PDB entry 3U2Y | X-ray diffraction, 2.50 A resolution | chains K and L of the 5 polymer chains in the assembly

[Chain K (and L)]
Molecule: ATP synthase subunit C, mitochondrial
Organism: Saccharomyces cerevisiae
Notes: chain L of this document is another copy of the same molecule, construct and numbering; everything in this record applies to it too
Reference sequence: P61829 (ATP9_YEAST); residue numbers follow UniProt; this construct covers 1-76
Amino-acid sequence (76 residues; row label = number of the first residue in the row):
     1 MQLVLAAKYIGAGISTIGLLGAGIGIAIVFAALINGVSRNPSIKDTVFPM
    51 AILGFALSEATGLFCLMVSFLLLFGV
Not modelled in the structure: 75-76 (chain L: 76)
Modified positions: Met-1 (n-formylmethionine; FME)
Curated features (UniProtKB/Swiss-Prot):
  - site: Glu-59 (Reversibly protonated during proton transport)
  - modified residue: Met-1 (N-formylmethionine)
  - natural variant: Thr-46 (T46L: In strain: DS400/A3 and KL14-4A), Leu-53 (L53F: In strain: DS400/A3, DS401 and 1 more), Leu-57 (L57V: In oligomycin-resistant mutant and cross-resistance to venturicidin), Cys-65 (C65S: In oligomycin-resistant mutant)
From the paper describing this entry:
  - conformationally variable residues (side-chain flip): Glu-59

[Interface between chain K and chain L]
Pairs across the interface (66; chain K residue first):
  Met-1(K) with Gln-2(L)
  Leu-3(K) with Ala-6(L)
  Val-4(K) with Gln-2(L); Leu-5(L), hydrophobic; Tyr-9(L), hydrophobic
  Ala-7(K) with Ala-6(L); Ile-10(L), hydrophobic
  Lys-8(K) with Tyr-9(L)
  Ile-10(K) with Ile-10(L), hydrophobic
  Gly-11(K) with Tyr-9(L); Gly-13(L)
  Ile-14(K) with Gly-13(L); Ile-14(L)
  Ser-15(K) with Gly-13(L); Thr-16(L), hydrogen bond (backbone-side chain)
  Gly-18(K) with Leu-20(L)
  Leu-20(K) with Leu-20(L), hydrophobic
  Gly-21(K) with Leu-20(L); Gly-23(L); Ile-24(L)
  Gly-25(K) with Gly-23(L); Ala-27(L)
  Ile-28(K) with Ala-27(L); Ala-31(L), hydrophobic
  Val-29(K) with Ala-27(L), hydrophobic
  Ala-32(K) with Ala-31(L), hydrophobic; Ile-34(L); Asn-35(L)
  Leu-33(K) with Ile-34(L)
  Asn-35(K) with Asn-35(L), hydrogen bond
  Gly-36(K) with Asn-35(L); Ser-38(L)
  Arg-39(K) with Arg-39(L)
  Asn-40(K) with Ser-38(L), hydrogen bond (side chain-backbone); Pro-41(L)
  Ile-43(K) with Val-37(L); Ser-38(L); Pro-41(L), hydrophobic
  Thr-46(K) with Val-37(L)
  Val-47(K) with Ile-34(L), hydrophobic; Val-37(L), hydrophobic
  Met-50(K) with Phe-30(L)
  Ala-51(K) with Ile-34(L), hydrophobic
  Leu-53(K) with Phe-30(L), hydrophobic
  Gly-54(K) with Phe-30(L)
  Leu-57(K) with Ile-26(L); Phe-30(L), hydrophobic; Phe-55(L), hydrophobic
  Ser-58(K) with Gly-23(L), hydrogen bond (side chain-backbone); Ile-26(L)
  Thr-61(K) with Leu-19(L); Ala-22(L); Gly-23(L); Ile-26(L)
  Phe-64(K) with Leu-19(L), hydrophobic; Leu-66(L), hydrophobic
  Cys-65(K) with Thr-16(L); Leu-19(L), hydrophobic
  Met-67(K) with Phe-70(L), hydrophobic
  Val-68(K) with Ala-12(L); Thr-16(L); Leu-66(L), hydrophobic; Ser-69(L)
  Leu-71(K) with Leu-73(L), hydrophobic
  Leu-72(K) with Tyr-9(L), hydrophobic; Leu-73(L), hydrophobic
Also at the interface, not in a pair above, chain K (39 interface residues in all): Ile-17, Ile-24
Also at the interface, not in a pair above, chain L (39 interface residues in all): Leu-3, Ile-17, Ile-28, Leu-33, Lys-44, Phe-48, Ile-52, Glu-59, Leu-63, Phe-74

[Summary]
The chain K/chain L interface involves 39 residues from each chain; the contacts include 4 hydrogen bonds.
Polar contacts include Ser-15(K)/Thr-16(L), Asn-35(K)/Asn-35(L) and Asn-40(K)/Ser-38(L). From the paper:
conformational variability at Glu-59(K).
Chain K and chain L are both ATP synthase subunit C, mitochondrial (Saccharomyces cerevisiae); the structure,
ATP synthase c10 ring in proton-unlocked conformation at pH 6.1, was determined by X-ray diffraction (same
publication as 3U2F, 3U32 and 3UD0).
